PDB entry 3UUG | X-ray diffraction, 1.75 A resolution | chain A

[Chain A]
Molecule: Multiple sugar-binding periplasmic receptor ChvE
Source organism: Agrobacterium tumefaciens
UniProt: P25548 (CHVE_AGRT5); residues 1-330 here correspond to UniProt positions 25-354 (UniProt number = residue number + 24)
Amino-acid sequence (330 residues; each row starts with the number of its first residue):
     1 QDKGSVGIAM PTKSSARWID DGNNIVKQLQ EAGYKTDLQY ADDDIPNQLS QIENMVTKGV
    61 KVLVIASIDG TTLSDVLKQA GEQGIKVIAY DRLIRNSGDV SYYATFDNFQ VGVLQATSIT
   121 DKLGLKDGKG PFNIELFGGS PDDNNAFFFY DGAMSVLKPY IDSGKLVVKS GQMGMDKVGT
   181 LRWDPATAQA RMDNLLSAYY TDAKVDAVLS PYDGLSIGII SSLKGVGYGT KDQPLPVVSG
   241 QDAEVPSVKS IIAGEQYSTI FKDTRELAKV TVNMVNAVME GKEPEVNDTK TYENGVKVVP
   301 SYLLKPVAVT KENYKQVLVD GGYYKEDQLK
Disordered / not traced: 1
Residues lining bound ligands: beta-D-glucopyranuronic acid (BDP): Ser15, Arg17, Trp18, Asp91, Arg92, Asp143, Asn145, Phe149, Trp183, Tyr212, Gln241, Asp242, Lys262
What the authors report for this chain:
  - binding site for beta-D-glucopyranuronic acid: Arg92, Asp242
  - conformationally variable residues (side-chain flip): Ser15
  - mutagenesis - D143A: decreased expression

[Overview]
Ligands of chain A: beta-D-glucopyranuronic acid. The paper reports a binding site for beta-D-glucopyranuronic
acid at Arg92 and Asp242; D143A reduces expression.
Chain A is Multiple sugar-binding periplasmic receptor ChvE (Agrobacterium tumefaciens); the structure,
Crystal structure of the periplasmic sugar binding protein ChvE, was determined by X-ray diffraction (same
publication as 3URM).
